Entry 5S4X (X-ray diffraction, 2.53 A resolution); this record covers chains B and F of the 6 polymer chains in the assembly.

== Chain B ==
Molecule: Tubulin beta-2B chain
From: Bos taurus
Reference sequence: Q6B856 (TBB2B_BOVIN); the author numbering skips numbers that UniProt does not, so the offset changes along the chain: 1-42 = UniProt 1-42; 45-360 = UniProt 43-358; 369-455 = UniProt 359-445
Amino-acid sequence (445 residues; numbered 1 to 455; 10 numbers in that range are skipped by the numbering (no residue carries them; nothing is unmodelled there); the number before each row is that of its first residue):
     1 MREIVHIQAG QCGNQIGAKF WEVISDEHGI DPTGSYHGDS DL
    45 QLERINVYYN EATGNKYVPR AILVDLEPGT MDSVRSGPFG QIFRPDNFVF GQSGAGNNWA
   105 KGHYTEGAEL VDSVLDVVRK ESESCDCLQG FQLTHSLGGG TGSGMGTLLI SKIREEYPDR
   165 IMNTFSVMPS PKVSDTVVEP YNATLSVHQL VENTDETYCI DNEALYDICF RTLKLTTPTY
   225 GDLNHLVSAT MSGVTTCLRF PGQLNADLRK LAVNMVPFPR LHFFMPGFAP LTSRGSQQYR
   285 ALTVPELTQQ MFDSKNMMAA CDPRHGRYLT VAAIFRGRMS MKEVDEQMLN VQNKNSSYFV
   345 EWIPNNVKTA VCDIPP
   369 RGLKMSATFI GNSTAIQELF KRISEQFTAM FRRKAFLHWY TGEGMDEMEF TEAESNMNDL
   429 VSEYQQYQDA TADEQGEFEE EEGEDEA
Unresolved in the structure: 276-281, 438-455
Curated features (UniProtKB/Swiss-Prot):
  - motif: M1 to I4 (MREI motif)
  - binding site (GTP): Q11, E71, S140, G144, T145, G146, N206, N228
  - binding site (Mg(2+)): E71
  - modified residue: S40 (Phosphoserine), T57 (Phosphothreonine), K60 (N6-acetyllysine), S174 (Phosphoserine), T287 (Phosphothreonine), T292 (Phosphothreonine), R320 (Omega-N-methylarginine), E448 (5-glutamyl polyglutamate)
  - cross-link (Glycyl lysine isopeptide (Lys-Gly)): K60 (interchain with G-Cter in ubiquitin), K326 (interchain with G-Cter in ubiquitin)
Ion coordination: Mg2+: Q11 (together with GDP); Ca2+ near E113 (its only coordinating residue here)
Ligand contacts:
  - GDP (guanosine-5'-diphosphate): G10, Q11, C12, Q15, I16, A99, N101, S140, G142, G143, G144, T145, G146, S147, V171, P173, V177, D179, E183, N206, L209, Y224, L227, N228
  - 1-(3,4-dimethoxyphenyl)methanamine (JHD), molecule 1: E200, Y202, V238, T239, C241, L242, L255, A256, M259, F268, A316, I318, A354, I378
  - 1-(3,4-dimethoxyphenyl)methanamine (JHD), molecule 2: A250, K254, L255, N258, M259, V315, A316, A317, K352, T353, A354

== Chain F ==
Molecule: Tubulin-Tyrosine Ligase
From: Gallus gallus
Reference sequence: E1BQ43 (E1BQ43_CHICK); numbering as in UniProt (aligned over 1-378)
Amino-acid sequence (384 residues; numbered 1 to 384; the number before each row is that of its first residue):
     1 MYTFVVRDEN SSVYAEVSRL LLATGQWKRL RKDNPRFNLM LGERNRLPFG RLGHEPGLVQ
    61 LVNYYRGADK LCRKASLVKL IKTSPELSES CTWFPESYVI YPTNLKTPVA PAQNGIRHLI
   121 NNTRTDEREV FLAAYNRRRE GREGNVWIAK SSAGAKGEGI LISSEASELL DFIDEQGQVH
   181 VIQKYLEKPL LLEPGHRKFD IRSWVLVDHL YNIYLYREGV LRTSSEPYNS ANFQDKTCHL
   241 TNHCIQKEYS KNYGRYEEGN EMFFEEFNQY LMDALNTTLE NSILLQIKHI IRSCLMCIEP
   301 AISTKHLHYQ SFQLFGFDFM VDEELKVWLI EVNGAPACAQ KLYAELCQGI VDVAISSVFP
   361 LADTGQKTSQ PTSIFIKLHH HHHH
Unresolved in the structure: 106-124, 151-158, 160-161, 233-234, 240, 363-370, 381-384
Construct notes: expression tag (379-384)
Ion coordination: Mg2+: E331, N333 (together with AMP-PCP)
Ligand contacts: AMP-PCP (ACP; phosphomethylphosphonic acid adenylate ester): K74, P95, I148, K150, Q183, K184, Y185, L186, K198, D200, R202, R222, H239, T241, N242, D318, M320, I330, E331, N333

== Chain B / chain F interface ==
Contacting residue pairs (9):
  R311(B) - R31(F)
  L333(B) - P56(F)
  L333(B) - G57(F)
  Q336(B) - R36(F)  hydrogen bond
  N337(B) - R36(F)  hydrogen bond
  N337(B) - L58(F)
  K338(B) - M1(F)
  S340(B) - L30(F)
  S340(B) - N34(F)  hydrogen bond
Also at the interface, not in a pair above, chain B (9 interface residues in all): S341, E345, N349
Also at the interface, not in a pair above, chain F (11 interface residues in all): T3, K28, E55

== In short ==
Chain B and chain F form an interface of 9 and 11 residues respectively, with 3 hydrogen bonds. Among the
polar pairs are Q336(B)-R36(F), N337(B)-R36(F) and S340(B)-N34(F). Bound to chain B: GDP and
1-(3,4-dimethoxyphenyl)methanamine. Ligands of chain F: AMP-PCP.
Chain B is Tubulin beta-2B chain (Bos taurus) and chain F is Tubulin-Tyrosine Ligase (Gallus gallus); the
structure, Tubulin-Z2856434917-complex, was determined by X-ray diffraction, deposited together with 5S4L,
5S4M, 5S4N, 5S4O, 5S4P, 5S4Q and 52 further entries.
